5GNZ - chains B and H of the 8 polymer chains in the assembly; structure by X-ray diffraction, 2.20 A resolution.

# Chain B (and H)
Protein: Beta-glucosidase
Notes: EC 3.2.1.21; engineered mutation(s): V174C, A404V, L441F; chain H of this document is another copy of the same molecule, construct and numbering; everything in this record applies to it too
Chain sequence (467 residues; numbered -2 to 464; the number before each row is that of its first residue; numbers below 1 keep their minus sign (Met-2 is residue -2)):
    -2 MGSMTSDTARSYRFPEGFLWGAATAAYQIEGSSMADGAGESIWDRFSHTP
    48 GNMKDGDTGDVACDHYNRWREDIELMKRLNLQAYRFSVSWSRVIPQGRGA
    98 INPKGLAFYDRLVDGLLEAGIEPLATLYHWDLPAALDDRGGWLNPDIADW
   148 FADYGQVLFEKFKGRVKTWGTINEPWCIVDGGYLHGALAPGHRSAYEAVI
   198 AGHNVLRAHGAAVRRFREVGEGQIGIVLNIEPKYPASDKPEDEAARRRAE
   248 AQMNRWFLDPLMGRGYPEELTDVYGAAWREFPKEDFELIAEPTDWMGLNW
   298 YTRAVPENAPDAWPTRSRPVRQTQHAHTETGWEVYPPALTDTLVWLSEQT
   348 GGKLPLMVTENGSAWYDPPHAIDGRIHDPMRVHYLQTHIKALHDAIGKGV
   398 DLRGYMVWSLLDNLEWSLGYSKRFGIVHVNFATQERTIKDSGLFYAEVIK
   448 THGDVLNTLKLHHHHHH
Unresolved in the structure: -2 to 6, 455-464 (chain H: -2 to 7, 455-464)
Small-molecule neighbours: beta-D-glucopyranose (BGC): Gln25, His126, Trp127, Asn170, Glu171, Asn296, Tyr298, Trp329, Glu357, Trp405, Glu412, Trp413, Phe421

# Chain B / chain H interface
Residue-residue contacts - 8 pairs, chain B then chain H:
  Met31(B) with Glu345(H)
  Ala32(B) with Glu345(H)
  Asp33(B) with Glu345(H), hydrogen bond (backbone-side chain)
  Asp61(B) with Arg261(H), salt bridge
  Asn64(B) with Arg261(H)
  Arg65(B) with Gly260(H), hydrogen bond (side chain-backbone); Arg261(H)
  Arg67(B) with Glu265(H)

# Summary
7 residues of chain B and 4 residues of chain H are in contact, with 2 hydrogen bonds and 1 salt bridge. Polar
contacts include Asp61(B)-Arg261(H), Asp33(B)-Glu345(H) and Arg65(B)-Gly260(H). Chain B binds
beta-D-glucopyranose.
Both chains are Beta-glucosidase. Entry 5GNZ (The M3 mutant structure of Bgl6) was determined by X-ray
diffraction (same publication as 5GNX and 5GNY).
